6PZ1 - chain A; structure by X-ray diffraction, 2.65 A resolution.

[Chain A]
Protein: Indoleamine 2,3-dioxygenase 1
Organism: Homo sapiens
Notes: EC 1.13.11.52
Reference sequence: P14902 (I23O1_HUMAN); residues 12-403 here = UniProt positions 12-403
Amino-acid sequence (425 residues; each row starts with the number of its first residue):
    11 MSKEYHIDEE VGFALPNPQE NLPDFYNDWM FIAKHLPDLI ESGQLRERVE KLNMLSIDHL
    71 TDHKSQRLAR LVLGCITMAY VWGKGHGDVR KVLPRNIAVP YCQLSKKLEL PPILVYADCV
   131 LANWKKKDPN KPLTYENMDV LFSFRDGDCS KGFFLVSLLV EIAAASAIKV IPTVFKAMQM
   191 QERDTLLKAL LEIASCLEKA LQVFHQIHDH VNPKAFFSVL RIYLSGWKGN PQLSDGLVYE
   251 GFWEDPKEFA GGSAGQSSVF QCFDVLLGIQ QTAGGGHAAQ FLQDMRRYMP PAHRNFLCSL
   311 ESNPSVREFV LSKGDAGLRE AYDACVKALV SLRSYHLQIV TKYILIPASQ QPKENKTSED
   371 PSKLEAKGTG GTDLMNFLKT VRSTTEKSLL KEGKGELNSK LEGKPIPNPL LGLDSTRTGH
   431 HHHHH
Not modelled in the structure: 11-12, 363-375, 402-435
Construct notes: initiating methionine (11); expression tag (404-435)
Bound ions: heme Fe near His346 (its only coordinating residue here)
Ligand contacts:
  - PF-06840003 (AOJ; (3R)-3-(5-fluoro-1H-indol-3-yl)pyrrolidine-2,5-dione): Tyr126, Cys129, Val130, Phe163, Ser167, Phe226, Leu234, Gly262, Ser263, Ala264, Gly265, Ile354, Gly378, Thr379, Gly380
  - heme (HEM): Tyr126, Phe163, Ser167, Val170, Phe214, Ile217, Phe226, Ser263, Ala264, Gly265, Phe270, Phe291, Leu292, Arg343, His346, Ile349, Val350, Tyr353, Ile354, Gly378, Thr379, Gly380, Gly381, Thr382, Leu384, Phe387, Leu388, Val391
Swiss-Prot annotation at these positions:
  - binding site (heme b): His346
Reported in the primary citation:
  - binding site for PF-06840003: Tyr126, Cys129, Val130, Phe163, Ser167, Phe226, Leu234, Ala264, His346, Thr379

[In short]
Chain A binds heme and PF-06840003. From UniProt: heme b-binding residue His346. From the paper: a binding
site for PF-06840003 at Tyr126, Cys129 and Val130 among others.
Chain A is Indoleamine 2,3-dioxygenase 1 (Homo sapiens); the structure, Crystal Structure of human Indoleamine
2,3-Dioxygenase 1 in complex with PF-06840003 in Active Site and Si ..., was determined by X-ray diffraction
(same publication as 6PYZ).
